PDB entry 3TGU | X-ray diffraction, 2.70 A resolution | chains D and E of the 20 polymer chains in the assembly

Chain D:
Name: Mitochondrial cytochrome c1, heme protein
From: Gallus gallus
Notes: EC 1.10.2.2
UniProtKB: D0VX26 (D0VX26_CHICK); numbering as in UniProt (aligned over 1-241)
Amino-acid sequence (241 residues; row label = number of the first residue in the row):
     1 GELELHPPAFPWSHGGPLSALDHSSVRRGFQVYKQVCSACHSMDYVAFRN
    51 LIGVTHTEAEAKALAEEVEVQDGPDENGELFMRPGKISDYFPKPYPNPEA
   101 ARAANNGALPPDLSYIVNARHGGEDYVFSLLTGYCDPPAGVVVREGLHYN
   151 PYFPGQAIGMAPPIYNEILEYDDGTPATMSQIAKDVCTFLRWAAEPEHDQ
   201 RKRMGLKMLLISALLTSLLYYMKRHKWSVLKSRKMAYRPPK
Covalently attached groups: heme c (HEC) linked to Cys37, Cys40
Metal / ion sites: heme c Fe: His41, Met160
Ligand contacts: heme c (HEC): Val32, Val36, His41, Asn105, Ala108, Leu109, Pro110, Pro111, Leu113, Ile116, Arg120, Tyr126, Val127, Leu130, Leu131, Phe153, Ile158, Gly159, Met160, Pro163, Ile164, Val186, Leu190

Chain E:
Name: Cytochrome b-c1 complex subunit Rieske, mitochondrial
From: Gallus gallus
Notes: EC 1.10.2.2
UniProtKB: Q5ZLR5 (UCRI_CHICK); residues 1-196 here correspond to UniProt positions 77-272 (UniProt number = residue number + 76)
Amino-acid sequence (196 residues; row label = number of the first residue in the row):
     1 VHNDVTVPDFSAYRREDVMDATTSSQTSSEDRKGFSYLVTATACVATAYA
    51 AKNVVTQFISSLSASADVLALSKIEIKLSDIPEGKNVAFKWRGKPLFVRH
   101 RTQAEINQEAEVDVSKLRDPQHDLDRVKKPEWVILVGVCTHLGCVPIANS
   151 GDFGGYYCPCHGSHYDASGRIRKGPAPYNLEVPTYQFVGDDLVVVG
Disulfides: Cys144-Cys160
Metal / ion sites: 2Fe-2S cluster Fe: Cys139, His141, Cys158, His161
Ligand contacts: 2Fe-2S cluster (FES): Cys139, His141, Leu142, Gly143, Cys144, Cys158, Cys160, His161, Gly162, Ser163, Pro175
UniProt features mapped onto this chain:
  - binding site ([2Fe-2S] cluster): Cys139, His141, Leu142, Cys158, His161, Ser163

Chain D / chain E interface:
Residue-residue contacts (28; chain D residue first):
  Arg49(D) - Ala66(E)
  Arg49(D) - Asp67(E)
  Arg49(D) - Ala70(E)
  Lys62(D) - Glu75(E)  salt bridge
  Met204(D) - Gln57(E)
  Lys207(D) - Tyr49(E)
  Ile211(D) - Tyr49(E)  hydrophobic
  Leu214(D) - Ala46(E)  hydrophobic
  Leu215(D) - Ala43(E)
  Leu215(D) - Thr47(E)
  Leu218(D) - Val39(E)
  Leu218(D) - Thr42(E)
  Leu218(D) - Ala43(E)
  Tyr221(D) - Arg15(E)
  Tyr221(D) - Phe35(E)
  Tyr221(D) - Ser36(E)  hydrogen bond
  Tyr221(D) - Val39(E)  hydrophobic
  Met222(D) - Thr40(E)
  Met222(D) - Ala43(E)  hydrophobic
  His225(D) - Arg15(E)
  His225(D) - Ser36(E)
  Ser232(D) - Phe10(E)
  Ser232(D) - Tyr13(E)
  Lys234(D) - Pro8(E)
  Lys234(D) - Asp9(E)
  Lys234(D) - Phe10(E)
  Arg238(D) - Asp4(E)  hydrogen bond (side chain-backbone)
  Arg238(D) - Val5(E)
Other interface residues (no listed pair), chain D (16 interface residues in all): Ser88, Leu219
Other interface residues (no listed pair), chain E (23 interface residues in all): Val1, Leu71

In short:
16 residues of chain D face 23 of chain E across their interface; the contacts include 2 hydrogen bonds and 1
salt bridge. Among the polar pairs are Lys62(D)-Glu75(E), Tyr221(D)-Ser36(E) and Arg238(D)-Asp4(E). Chain E
binds 2Fe-2S cluster. Covalently linked heme c: at Cys40(D).
Chain D is Mitochondrial cytochrome c1, heme protein and chain E is Cytochrome b-c1 complex subunit Rieske,
mitochondrial, both from Gallus gallus; the structure, Cytochrome bc1 complex from chicken with pfvs-designed
moa inhibitor bound, was determined by X-ray diffraction.
